PDB entry 5L3Y | X-ray diffraction, 1.70 A resolution | chain A

# Chain A
Molecule: Streptavidin
Source organism: Streptomyces avidinii
UniProtKB: P22629 (SAV_STRAV); residues 14-159 here correspond to UniProt positions 38-183 (UniProt number = residue number + 24)
Chain sequence (159 residues; numbered 1 to 159; the number before each row is that of its first residue):
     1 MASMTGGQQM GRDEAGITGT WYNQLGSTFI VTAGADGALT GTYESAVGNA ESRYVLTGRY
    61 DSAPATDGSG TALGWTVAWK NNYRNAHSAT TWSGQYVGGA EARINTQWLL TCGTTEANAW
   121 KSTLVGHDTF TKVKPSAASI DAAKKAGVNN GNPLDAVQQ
Not modelled in the structure: 1-11, 135-159
Sequence notes: initiating methionine (1); expression tag (2-13); conflict Cys112 (Ser136 in P22629)
Metal / ion sites: [CuII(biot-et-dpea)]2+ near Cys112 (its only coordinating residue here)
Residues lining bound ligands: CU6 ([CuII(biot-et-dpea)]2+): Asn23, Leu25, Ser27, Tyr43, Ser45, Val47, Gly48, Asn49, Ala50, Trp79, Ala86, His87, Ser88, Thr90, Trp92, Trp108, Leu110, Cys112, Gly113, Thr114, Trp120, Lys121, Leu124, Asp128
Swiss-Prot annotation at these positions:
  - motif: Arg59 to Asp61 (Cell attachment site)
  - binding site (biotin): Tyr43, Tyr54, Trp92, Trp108, Trp120
Reported in the primary citation:
  - CU6 coordination: Cys112

# Summary
Bound to chain A: compound CU6. Curated annotation (UniProt) lists 5 biotin-binding residues. From the paper:
CU6 coordination by Cys112.
Chain A is Streptavidin (Streptomyces avidinii); the structure, Designed Artificial Cupredoxins, was
determined by X-ray diffraction together with 5WBC, 5K67 and 5K68 from the same study.
